9C6L - chains A and C of the 3 polymer chains in the assembly; structure by X-ray diffraction, 2.70 A resolution.

[Chain A (and C)]
Name: RNA ligase1
Organism: Yasminevirus sp. GU-2018
Notes: chain C of this document is another copy of the same molecule, construct and numbering; everything in this record applies to it too
UniProt: A0A5K0UB63 (A0A5K0UB63_9VIRU); residue numbers follow UniProt; this construct covers 1-276
Amino-acid sequence (277 residues; numbered 0 to 276; the number before each row is that of its first residue; numbering starts at 0):
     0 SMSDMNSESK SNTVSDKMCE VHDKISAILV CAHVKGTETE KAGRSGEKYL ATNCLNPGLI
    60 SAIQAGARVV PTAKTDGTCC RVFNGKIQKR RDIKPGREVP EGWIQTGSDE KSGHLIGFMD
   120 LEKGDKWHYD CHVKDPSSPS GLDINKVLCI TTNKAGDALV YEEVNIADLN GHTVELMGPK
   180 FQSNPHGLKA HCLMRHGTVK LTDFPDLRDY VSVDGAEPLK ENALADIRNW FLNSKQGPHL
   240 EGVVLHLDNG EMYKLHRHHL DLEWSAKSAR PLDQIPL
Disordered / not traced: 0-15, 34-46, 211-216 (chain C: 0-15, 35-46, 107-112, 212-216)
Differences from the reference sequence: expression tag (0)
Metal / ion sites: Na+: Thr74, Glu174
Small-molecule neighbours: adenosine monophosphate (AMP): Val20, Ile24, Thr71, Ala72, Lys73, Thr74, Cys78, Arg89, Glu174, His195, Gly196, Val243, His245, Met251, Lys253
What the authors report for this chain:
  - catalytic residues: Lys73
  - binding site for adenosine monophosphate: Lys73

[Chain A / chain C interface]
Contacting residue pairs (30):
  Lys125(A) - Lys47(C)
  Asp129(A) - Lys47(C)  salt bridge
  Asp129(A) - Asp260(C)
  Lys133(A) - Asp260(C)  salt bridge
  Pro135(A) - Leu49(C)  hydrophobic
  Pro135(A) - Ala50(C)
  Leu147(A) - Arg227(C)
  Val159(A) - Asn232(C)
  Tyr160(A) - Asn228(C)
  Tyr160(A) - Leu231(C)
  Tyr160(A) - Asn232(C)  hydrogen bond (backbone-side chain)
  Glu162(A) - Arg227(C)  salt bridge
  Pro178(A) - Glu262(C)
  Ser182(A) - Lys266(C)  hydrogen bond (backbone-side chain)
  Asn183(A) - Lys266(C)
  Gly186(A) - Lys266(C)
  Gly186(A) - Ser267(C)
  Leu187(A) - Ser267(C)
  Lys188(A) - Phe230(C)
  Lys188(A) - Leu231(C)
  Lys188(A) - Pro237(C)
  Lys188(A) - Arg256(C)
  Lys188(A) - Leu261(C)
  Lys188(A) - Glu262(C)  hydrogen bond (backbone-backbone)
  Lys188(A) - Ser267(C)
  Ala189(A) - Asp260(C)
  Ala189(A) - Leu261(C)  hydrophobic
  Ala265(A) - Lys266(C)
  Asp272(A) - Arg269(C)  salt bridge
  Gln273(A) - Arg269(C)  hydrogen bond
Also at the interface, not in a pair above, chain A (20 interface residues in all): Asp134, Leu158
Also at the interface, not in a pair above, chain C (18 interface residues in all): Thr51, Ala224

[Overview]
20 residues of chain A face 18 of chain C across their interface, with 4 hydrogen bonds and 4 salt bridges.
Among the polar pairs are Asp129(A)-Lys47(C), Lys133(A)-Asp260(C) and Glu162(A)-Arg227(C). Ligands of chain A:
adenosine monophosphate. The paper reports the catalytic residue Lys73(A); a binding site for adenosine
monophosphate at Lys73(A).
Chain A and chain C are both RNA ligase1 (Yasminevirus sp. GU-2018); the structure, Yasminevirus c12orf29, a
5' to 3' RNA ligase, was determined by X-ray diffraction, deposited together with 9C6M.
